PDB entry 1SF1 | solution NMR | chains A and B

== Chain A ==
Molecule: Insulin A chain
Source organism: Homo sapiens
UniProt: P01308 (INS_HUMAN); residues 1-21 here correspond to UniProt positions 90-110 (UniProt number = residue number + 89)
Chain sequence (21 residues; numbered 1 to 21; the number before each row is that of its first residue):
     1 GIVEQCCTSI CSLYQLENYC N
Disulfides: C6-C11

== Chain B ==
Molecule: Insulin
Source organism: Homo sapiens
UniProt: P01308 (INS_HUMAN); residues 1-30 here correspond to UniProt positions 25-54 (UniProt number = residue number + 24)
Chain sequence (30 residues; each row starts with the number of its first residue):
     1 FVNQHLCGSH LVEALYLVCG ERGFFYTPKT

== How chain A and chain B interact ==
Contacting residue pairs (11; chain A residue first):
  C6(A) - H5(B)
  C6(A) - L6(B)
  C6(A) - L11(B)
  C7(A) - L6(B)
  C7(A) - C7(B)  disulfide
  C7(A) - L11(B)
  T8(A) - L6(B)
  C11(A) - H5(B)
  S12(A) - H5(B)
  Y19(A) - L15(B)
  C20(A) - C19(B)  disulfide
Other interface residues (no listed pair), chain A (9 interface residues in all): G1, Q5
Other interface residues (no listed pair), chain B (8 interface residues in all): P28, K29
Disulfides between the chains: C7(A)-C7(B), C20(A)-C19(B)

== In short ==
9 residues of chain A and 8 residues of chain B are in contact, with 2 disulfide bonds.
Here chain A is Insulin A chain and chain B is Insulin, both from Homo sapiens. Entry 1SF1 (NMR STRUCTURE OF
HUMAN INSULIN under Amyloidogenic Condition, 15 STRUCTURES) was determined by solution NMR.
